Entry 7W8S (electron microscopy, 2.85 A resolution); this record covers chains A and B.

Chain A:
Molecule: Angiotensin-converting enzyme 2
Source organism: Homo sapiens
Sequence (603 residues; each row starts with the number of its first residue):
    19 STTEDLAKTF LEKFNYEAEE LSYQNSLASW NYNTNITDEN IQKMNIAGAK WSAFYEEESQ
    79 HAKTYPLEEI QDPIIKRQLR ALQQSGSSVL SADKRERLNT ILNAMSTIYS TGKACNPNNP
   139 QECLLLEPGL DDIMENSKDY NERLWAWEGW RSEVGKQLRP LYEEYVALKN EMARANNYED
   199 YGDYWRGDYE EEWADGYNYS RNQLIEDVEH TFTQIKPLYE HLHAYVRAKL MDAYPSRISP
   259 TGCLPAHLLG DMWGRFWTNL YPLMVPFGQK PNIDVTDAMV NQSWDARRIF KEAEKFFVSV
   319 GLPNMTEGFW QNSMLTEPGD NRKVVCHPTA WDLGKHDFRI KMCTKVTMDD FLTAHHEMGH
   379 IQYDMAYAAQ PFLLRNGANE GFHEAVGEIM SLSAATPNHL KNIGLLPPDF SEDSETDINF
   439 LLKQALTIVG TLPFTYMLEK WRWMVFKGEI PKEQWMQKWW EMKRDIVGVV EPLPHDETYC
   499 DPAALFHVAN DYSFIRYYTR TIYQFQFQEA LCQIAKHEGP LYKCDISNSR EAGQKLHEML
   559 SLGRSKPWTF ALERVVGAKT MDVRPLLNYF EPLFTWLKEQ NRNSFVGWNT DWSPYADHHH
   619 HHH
Not modelled in the structure: 614-621
Disulfide bonds: Cys-133/Cys-141, Cys-344/Cys-361, Cys-530/Cys-542
Covalent attachments: N-acetylglucosamine (NAG) linked to Asn-53
Metal / ion sites: Zn2+: His-374, His-378, Glu-402

Chain B:
Molecule: Spike protein S1
Source organism: Severe acute respiratory syndrome coronavirus 2
Notes: fragment: y453f
UniProtKB: P0DTC2 (SPIKE_SARS2); numbering as in UniProt (aligned over 319-541)
Sequence (229 residues; numbered 319 to 547; the number before each row is that of its first residue):
   319 RVQPTESIVR FPNITNLCPF GEVFNATRFA SVYAWNRKRI SNCVADYSVL YNSASFSTFK
   379 CYGVSPTKLN DLCFTNVYAD SFVIRGDEVR QIAPGQTGKI ADYNYKLPDD FTGCVIAWNS
   439 NNLDSKVGGN YNYLFRLFRK SNLKPFERDI STEIYQAGST PCNGVEGFNC YFPLQSYGFQ
   499 PTNGVGYQPY RVVVLSFELL HAPATVCGPK KSTNLVKNKC VNFHHHHHH
Not modelled in the structure: 319-334, 528-547
Sequence notes: engineered mutation Phe-453 (Tyr in P0DTC2); expression tag (542-547)
UniProt features mapped onto this chain:
  - region: Arg-403 to Asp-405 (Integrin-binding motif), Asn-448 to Leu-452, Arg-454 to Phe-456 (Immunodominant HLA epitope recognized by the CD8+)
  - glycosylation: Thr-323 (O-linked (GalNAc) threonine), Ser-325 (O-linked (HexNAc...) serine), Asn-331 (N-linked (GlcNAc...) (complex) asparagine), Asn-343 (N-linked (GlcNAc...) (complex) asparagine)
  - natural variant: Gly-339 (G339D: In strain: Omicron/BA.1, Omicron/BA.2 and 4 more; G339H: In strain: Omicron/BA.2.75, Omicron/XBB.1.5 and 1 more), Arg-346 (R346K: In strain: Mu/B.1.621; R346T: In strain: Omicron/BQ.1.1, Omicron/XBB.1.5 and 1 more), Leu-368 (L368I: In strain: Omicron/XBB.1.5, Omicron/EG.5.1), Ser-371 (S371F: In strain: Omicron/BA.2, Omicron/BA.2.12.1 and 6 more; S371L: In strain: Omicron/BA.1), Ser-373 (S373P: In strain: Omicron/BA.1, Omicron/BA.2 and 7 more), Ser-375 (S375F: In strain: Omicron/BA.1, Omicron/BA.2 and 7 more), Thr-376 (T376A: In strain: Omicron/BA.2, Omicron/BA.2.12.1 and 5 more), Asp-405 (D405N: In strain: Omicron/BA.2, Omicron/BA.2.12.1 and 6 more), Arg-408 (R408S: In strain: Omicron/BA.2, Omicron/BA.2.12.1 and 6 more), Lys-417 (K417N: In strain: Beta/B.1.351, Omicron/BA.1 and 8 more; K417T: In strain: Gamma/P.1), Asn-440 (N440K: In strain: Omicron/BA.1, Omicron/BA.2 and 7 more), Lys-444 (K444T: In strain: Omicron/BQ.1.1), 16 further natural variant entries in UniProt
  - mutagenesis: Asn-331 (N331Q: Reduced viral infectivity), Asn-343 (N343Q: Reduced viral infectivity), Leu-452 (L452R: Increased resistance to neutralizing antibodies. Decreases HLA binding to NF9 epitope. Increased binding affinity to human ACE2), Ala-475 (A475V: Increased resistance to neutralizing antibodies), Val-483 (V483A: Increased resistance to neutralizing antibodies), Glu-484 (E484D: Increased replication in human TMEM106B overexpressing cells), Phe-490 (F490L: Increased resistance to neutralizing antibodies and human covalescent sera neutralization), Gln-493 (Q493N: Reduced host ACE2-binding affinity in vitro; Q493Y: Reduced host ACE2-binding affinity in vitro), Asn-501 (N501T: Reduced host ACE2-binding affinity in vitro; N501Y: Increased binding affinity to human ACE2), His-519 (H519P: Increased resistance to human covalescent sera neutralization)
Disulfide bonds: Cys-336/Cys-361, Cys-379/Cys-432, Cys-391/Cys-525, Cys-480/Cys-488
From the paper describing this entry:
  - mutagenesis - V367F/Y453F, G446V/Y453F, L452M/F486L, F486I, F486I/N501T, F486L/N501T, F486L/A520S, F486L, N501T: increased binding to Angiotensin-converting enzyme 2 (chain A)
  - mutagenesis - L452M/F486L, F486I, F486L: decreased binding to hACE2
  - mutagenesis - N439K, S477N, F486L/A520S, N501T: increased binding to hACE2
  - mutagenesis - F486L: abolished binding to P2C-1A3
  - mutagenesis - F486L (35-fold): decreased binding to REGN10933
  - mutagenesis - F486L (5-fold): decreased binding to CB6
  - mutagenesis - V367F, N439K, S477N, A520S: unchanged binding to Angiotensin-converting enzyme 2 (chain A)

Chain A / chain B interface:
Contacting residue pairs (23):
  Leu-24(A) with Asn-487(B)
  Thr-27(A) with Phe-456(B)
  Phe-28(A) with Tyr-489(B)
  Glu-30(A) with Lys-417(B), salt bridge; Leu-455(B); Phe-456(B)
  Lys-31(A) with Phe-456(B); Tyr-489(B); Gln-493(B), hydrogen bond
  Tyr-34(A) with Phe-453(B), hydrophobic; Leu-455(B), hydrophobic
  Glu-37(A) with Tyr-505(B), hydrogen bond
  Tyr-41(A) with Thr-500(B), hydrogen bond; Asn-501(B)
  Gln-42(A) with Tyr-449(B); Gln-498(B)
  His-79(A) with Phe-486(B); Tyr-489(B)
  Lys-353(A) with Asn-501(B); Gly-502(B), hydrogen bond (backbone-backbone); Tyr-505(B)
  His-354(A) with Gly-502(B)
  Asp-355(A) with Thr-500(B)
Other interface residues (no listed pair), chain A (18 interface residues in all): Glu-38, Thr-82, Tyr-83, Asn-330, Arg-357
Other interface residues (no listed pair), chain B (21 interface residues in all): Gly-446, Tyr-473, Ala-475, Gly-476, Phe-490, Leu-492, Gly-496
From the paper, about this interface:
  - specific contacts: Glu-30(A)/Lys-417(B) (salt bridge), Lys-31(A)/Gln-493(B) (hydrogen bond), Tyr-34(A)/Phe-453(B) (hydrophobic contact), Glu-37(A)/Tyr-505(B) (hydrogen bond), Tyr-41(A)/Thr-500(B) (hydrogen bond), Gln-42(A)/Gln-498(B) (hydrogen bond), His-354(A)/Tyr-505(B) (pi stacking)

Overview:
18 residues of chain A face 21 of chain B across their interface; the contacts include 4 hydrogen bonds and 1
salt bridge. Polar pairs include Glu-30(A)/Lys-417(B), Lys-31(A)/Gln-493(B) and Glu-37(A)/Tyr-505(B). The
paper describes a salt bridge between Glu-30(A) and Lys-417(B); hydrogen bonds between Lys-31(A) and
Gln-493(B), Glu-37(A) and Tyr-505(B) and Tyr-41(A) and Thr-500(B) among others; a hydrophobic contact between
Tyr-34(A) and Phe-453(B). From the paper: V367F/Y453F, G446V/Y453F and L452M/F486L of chain B, among others,
increase binding to Angiotensin-converting enzyme 2 (chain A); N439K, S477N and F486L/A520S of chain B, among
others, increase binding to hACE2; 13 substitutions were tested in all.
Chain A is Angiotensin-converting enzyme 2 (Homo sapiens) and chain B is Spike protein S1 (Severe acute
respiratory syndrome coronavirus 2); the structure, Structure of SARS-CoV-2 spike receptor-binding domain
Y453F mutation complexed with American mink ACE2, was determined by electron microscopy (same publication as
7WA1).
